PDB entry 6V3E | electron microscopy, 4.40 A resolution (low resolution: residue-level contacts below are approximate; hydrogen-bond / salt-bridge calls are withheld) | chains sN1 and n of the 20 polymer chains in the assembly

Chain sN1:
Molecule: 16s Ribosomal RNA
From: Acinetobacter baumannii
Sequence (1544 nucleotides; each row starts with the number of its first residue):
     1 UUUAACUGAA GAGUUUGAUC AUGGCUCAGA UUGAACGCUG GCGGCAGGCU UAACACAUGC
    61 AAGUCGAGCG GGGGAAGGUA GCUUGCUACC GGACCUAGCG GCGGACGGGU GAGUAAUGCU
   121 UAGGAAUCUG CCUAUUAGUG GGGGACAACA UCUCGAAAGG GAUGCUAAUA CCGCAUACGU
   181 CCUACGGGAG AAAGCAGGGG AUCUUCGGAC CUUGCGCUAA UAGAUGAGCC UAAGUCGGAU
   241 UAGCUAGUUG GUGGGGUAAA GGCCUACCAA GGCGACGAUC UGUAGCGGGU CUGAGAGGAU
   301 GAUCCGCCAC ACUGGGACUG AGACACGGCC CAGACUCCUA CGGGAGGCAG CAGUGGGGAA
   361 UAUUGGACAA UGGGGGGAAC CCUGAUCCAG CCAUGCCGCG UGUGUGAAGA AGGCCUUAUG
   421 GUUGUAAAGC ACUUUAAGCG AGGAGGAGGC UACUCUAGUU AAUACCUAGG GAUAGUGGAC
   481 GUUACUCGCA GAAUAAGCAC CGGCUAACUC UGUGCCAGCA GCCGCGGUAA UACAGAGGGU
   541 GCGAGCGUUA AUCGGAUUUA CUGGGCGUAA AGCGUGCGUA GGCGGCUUAU UAAGUCGGAU
   601 GUGAAAUCCC CGAGCUUAAC UUGGGAAUUG CAUUCGAUAC UGGUGAGCUA GAGUAUGGGA
   661 GAGGAUGGUA GAAUUCCAGG UGUAGCGGUG AAAUGCGUAG AGAUCUGGAG GAAUACCGAU
   721 GGCGAAGGCA GCCAUCUGGC CUAAUACUGA CGCUGAGGUA CGAAAGCAUG GGGAGCAAAC
   781 AGGAUUAGAU ACCCUGGUAG UCCAUGCCGU AAACGAUGUC UACUAGCCGU UGGGGCCUUU
   841 GAGGCUUUAG UGGCGCAGCU AACGCGAUAA GUAGACCGCC UGGGGAGUAC GGUCGCAAGA
   901 CUAAAACUCA AAUGAAUUGA CGGGGGCCCG CACAAGCGGU GGAGCAUGUG GUUUAAUUCG
   961 AUGXAACGCG AAGAACCUUA CCUGGCCUUG ACAUACUAGA AACUUUCCAG AGAUGGAUUG
  1021 GUGCCUUCGG GAAUCUAGAU ACAGGUGCUG CAUGGCUGUC GUCAGCUCGU GUCGUGAGAU
  1081 GUUGGGUUAA GUCCCGCAAC GAGCGCAACC CUUUUCCUUA CUUGCCAGCA UUUCGGAUGG
  1141 GAACUUUAAG GAUACUGCCA GUGACAAACU GGAGGAAGGC GGGGACGACG UCAAGUCAUC
  1201 AUGGCCCUUA CGGCCAGGGC UACACACGUG CUACAAUGGU CGGUACAAAG GGUUGCUACA
  1261 CAGCGAUGUG AUGCUAAUCU CAAAAAGCCG AUCGUAGUCC GGAUUGGAGU CUGCAACUCG
  1321 ACUCCAUGAA GUCGGAAUCG CUAGUAAUCG CGGAUCAGAA UGCCGCGGUG AAUACGUUCC
  1381 CGGGCCUUGU ACACACCGCC CGUCACACCA UGGGAGUUUG UUGCACCAGA AGUAGCUAGC
  1441 CUAACUGCAA AGAGGGCGGU UACCACGGUG UGGCCGAUGA CUGGGGUGAA GUCGUAACAA
  1501 GGUAGCCGUA GGGGAACCUG CGGCUGGAUC ACCUCCUUAA CGAA
Disordered / not traced: 1-2, 1531-1544
Modified / non-standard residues: PSU (pseudouridine-5'-monophosphate) at position 513, 7MG (7N-methyl-8-hydroguanosine-5'-monophosphate) at position 524, 2MG (2N-methylguanosine-5'-monophosphate) at position 963, 5MC (5-methylcytidine-5'-monophosphate) at position 964, 2MG (2N-methylguanosine-5'-monophosphate) at position 1204, 4OC (4n,o2'-methylcytidine-5'-monophosphate) at position 1399, UR3 (3-methyluridine-5'-monophoshate) at position 1495, MA6 (6N-dimethyladenosine-5'-monophoshate) at position 1515, MA6 (6N-dimethyladenosine-5'-monophoshate) at position 1516
Covalent attachments: covalent link PSU_513/A530

Chain n:
Molecule: 30S ribosomal protein S14
From: Acinetobacter baumannii (strain AB0057)
UniProt: B7IA26 (RS14_ACIB5); residue numbers follow UniProt; this construct covers 1-101
Amino-acid sequence (101 residues; each row starts with the number of its first residue):
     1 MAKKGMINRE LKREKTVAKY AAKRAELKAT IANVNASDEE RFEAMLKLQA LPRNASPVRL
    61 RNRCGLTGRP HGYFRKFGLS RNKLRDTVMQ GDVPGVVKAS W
Disordered / not traced: 1

Interface between chain sN1 and chain n:
Pairs across the interface (59; chain sN1 residue first):
  G970(sN1) / Arg-69(n)
  G970(sN1) / Arg-81(n)
  A971(sN1) / Arg-69(n)
  A971(sN1) / His-71(n)
  A971(sN1) / Arg-81(n)
  A972(sN1) / Gly-72(n)
  G973(sN1) / His-71(n)
  G973(sN1) / Gly-72(n)
  A974(sN1) / Arg-61(n)
  C976(sN1) / Val-58(n)
  C976(sN1) / Arg-59(n)
  C977(sN1) / Glu-10(n)
  C977(sN1) / Arg-13(n)
  C977(sN1) / Arg-59(n)
  C977(sN1) / Arg-61(n)
  U978(sN1) / Met-6(n)
  U978(sN1) / Arg-9(n)
  U978(sN1) / Arg-61(n)
  U978(sN1) / Arg-63(n)
  U978(sN1) / Pro-70(n)
  U979(sN1) / Met-6(n)
  A980(sN1) / Arg-9(n)
  C992(sN1) / Lys-4(n)
  C992(sN1) / Asn-8(n)
  U1004(sN1) / Lys-19(n)
  U1005(sN1) / Tyr-20(n)
  C1008(sN1) / Ala-50(n)
  G1044(sN1) / Lys-4(n)
  G1045(sN1) / Lys-3(n)
  G1045(sN1) / Lys-4(n)
  U1046(sN1) / Ala-2(n)
  U1046(sN1) / Lys-3(n)
  G1047(sN1) / Lys-3(n)
  C1056(sN1) / Arg-85(n)
  U1057(sN1) / Arg-85(n)
  C1111(sN1) / Ser-100(n)
  G1183(sN1) / Trp-101(n)
  G1184(sN1) / Ser-100(n)
  A1185(sN1) / Ser-100(n)
  U1199(sN1) / Thr-67(n)
  U1199(sN1) / Arg-69(n)
  U1199(sN1) / Asn-82(n)
  C1200(sN1) / Ala-2(n)
  G1212(sN1) / Lys-3(n)
  G1213(sN1) / Lys-3(n)
  C1214(sN1) / Arg-9(n)
  C1215(sN1) / Arg-9(n)
  A1216(sN1) / Arg-53(n)
  G1217(sN1) / Arg-53(n)
  G1313(sN1) / Val-58(n)
  C1314(sN1) / Arg-24(n)
  C1314(sN1) / Leu-48(n)
  C1314(sN1) / Gln-49(n)
  C1314(sN1) / Ser-56(n)
  C1314(sN1) / Val-58(n)
  U1355(sN1) / Arg-75(n)
  C1356(sN1) / Arg-75(n)
  A1357(sN1) / Val-58(n)
  A1357(sN1) / Arg-75(n)
Other interface residues (no listed pair), chain sN1 (41 interface residues in all): C1003, U1112, G1365, C1366
Other interface residues (no listed pair), chain n (37 interface residues in all): Gly-5, Lys-12, Pro-57, Leu-60, Lys-83, Lys-98

Summary:
41 residues of chain sN1 and 37 residues of chain n are in contact.
Chain sN1 is 16s Ribosomal RNA (Acinetobacter baumannii) and chain n is 30S ribosomal protein S14
(Acinetobacter baumannii (strain AB0057)); the structure, Cryo-EM structure of the Acinetobacter baumannii
Ribosome: 30S subunit, was determined by electron microscopy.
